PDB entry 9ITF | electron microscopy, 2.90 A resolution | chains A and B of the 3 polymer chains in the assembly

[Chain A]
Molecule: Phytochrome B
Source organism: Arabidopsis thaliana
UniProt: P14713 (PHYB_ARATH); numbering as in UniProt (aligned over 1-1172)
Chain sequence (1226 residues; row label = number of the first residue in the row; numbers below 1 keep their minus sign (Met-28 is residue -28)):
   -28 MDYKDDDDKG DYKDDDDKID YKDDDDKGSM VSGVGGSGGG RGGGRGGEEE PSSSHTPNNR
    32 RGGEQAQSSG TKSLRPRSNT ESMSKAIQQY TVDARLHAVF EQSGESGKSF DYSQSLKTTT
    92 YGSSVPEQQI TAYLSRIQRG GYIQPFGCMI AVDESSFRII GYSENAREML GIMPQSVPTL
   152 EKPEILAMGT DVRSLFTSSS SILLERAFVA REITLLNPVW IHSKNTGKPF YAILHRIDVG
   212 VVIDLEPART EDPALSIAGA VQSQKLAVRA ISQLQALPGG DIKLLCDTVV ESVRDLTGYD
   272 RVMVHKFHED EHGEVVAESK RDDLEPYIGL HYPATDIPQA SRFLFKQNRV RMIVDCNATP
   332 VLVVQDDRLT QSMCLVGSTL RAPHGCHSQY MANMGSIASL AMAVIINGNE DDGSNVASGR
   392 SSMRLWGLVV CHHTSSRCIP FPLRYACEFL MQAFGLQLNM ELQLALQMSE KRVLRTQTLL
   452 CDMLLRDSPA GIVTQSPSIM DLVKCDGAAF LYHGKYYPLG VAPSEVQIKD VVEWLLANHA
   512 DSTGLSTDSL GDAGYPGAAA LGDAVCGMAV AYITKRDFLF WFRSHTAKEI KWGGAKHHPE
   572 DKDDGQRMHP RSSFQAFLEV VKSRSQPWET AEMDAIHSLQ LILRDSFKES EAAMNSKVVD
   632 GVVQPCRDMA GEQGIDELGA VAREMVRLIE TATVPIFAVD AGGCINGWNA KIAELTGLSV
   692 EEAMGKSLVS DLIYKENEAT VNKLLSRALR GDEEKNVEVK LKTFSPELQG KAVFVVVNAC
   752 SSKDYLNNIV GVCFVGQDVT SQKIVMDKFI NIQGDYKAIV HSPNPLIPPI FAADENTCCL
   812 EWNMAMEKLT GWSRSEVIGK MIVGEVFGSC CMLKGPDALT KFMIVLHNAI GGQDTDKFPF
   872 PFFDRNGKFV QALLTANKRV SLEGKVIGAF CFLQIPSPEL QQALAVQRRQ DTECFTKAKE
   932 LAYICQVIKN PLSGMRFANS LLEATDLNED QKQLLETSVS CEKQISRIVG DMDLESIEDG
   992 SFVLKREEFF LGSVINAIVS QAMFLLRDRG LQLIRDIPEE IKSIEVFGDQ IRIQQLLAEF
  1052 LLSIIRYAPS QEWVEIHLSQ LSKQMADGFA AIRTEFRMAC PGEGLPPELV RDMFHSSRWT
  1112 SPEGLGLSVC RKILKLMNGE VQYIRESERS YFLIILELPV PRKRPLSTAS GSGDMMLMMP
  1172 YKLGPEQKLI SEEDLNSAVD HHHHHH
Not modelled in the structure: -28 to 54, 91-94, 143-156, 251, 337-338, 380-392, 455-460, 484-485, 512, 566-575, 616-1197
Covalent attachments: compound O6E linked to Cys357
Construct notes: initiating methionine (-28); expression tag (-27 to 0, 1173-1197); engineered mutation His276 (Tyr in P14713)
Ligand contacts: O6E (3-[5-[[(3R,4R)-3-ethyl-4-methyl-5-oxidanylidene-3,4-dihydropyrrol-2-yl]methyl]-2-[[5-[(4-ethyl-3-methyl-5-oxidanylidene-pyrrol-2-yl)methyl]-3-(3-hydroxy-3-oxopropyl)-4-methyl-1H-pyrrol-2-yl]methyl]-4-methyl-1H-pyrrol-3-yl]propanoic acid): Leu67, Phe71, Phe81, Tyr83, Met274, His276, Val286, Leu301, Tyr303, Thr306, Asp307, Ile308, Pro309, Ser312, Phe316, Arg322, Arg352, Pro354, His355, His358, Tyr361, Met365, Ser370, Ala372, Val401, His403, Met579, Pro581, Ser584
Reported in the primary citation:
  - binding site for O6E: His276, Tyr303, Cys357, Tyr361
  - conformationally variable residues (loop rearrangement): Glu560 to Arg595
  - mutagenesis - Q109A: decreased binding to PIF6

[Chain B]
Molecule: Transcription factor PIF6
Source organism: Arabidopsis thaliana
UniProt: Q8L5W7 (PIF6_ARATH); residue numbers follow UniProt; this construct covers 1-183
Chain sequence (241 residues; row label = number of the first residue in the row; numbers below 1 keep their minus sign (Met-26 is residue -26)):
   -26 MGSSHHHHHH SSGLVPRGSH SDEVDAHMMF LPTDYCCRLS DQEYMELVFE NGQILAKGQR
    34 SNVSLHNQRT KSIMDLYEAE YNEDFMKSII HGGGGAITNL GDTQVVPQSH VAAAHETNML
    94 ESNKHVDDSE TLKASSSKRM MVDYHNRKKI KFIPPDEQSV VADRSFKLGF DTSSVGFTED
   154 SEGSMYLSSS LDDESDDARP QVPARTRKAL ESAWSHPQFE KGGGSGGGSG GSAWSHPQFE
   214 K
Not modelled in the structure: -26 to 11, 33-41, 61-214
Construct notes: initiating methionine (-26); expression tag (-25 to 0, 184-214)

[How chain A and chain B interact]
Contacting residue pairs (37):
  Tyr61(A) with Leu20(B)
  Glu98(A) with Phe22(B)
  Ile101(A) with Phe22(B), hydrophobic
  Gln109(A) with Glu19(B); Leu20(B), hydrogen bond (side chain-backbone)
  Arg110(A) with Glu19(B), salt bridge
  Ser170(A) with Met59(B)
  Ile173(A) with Phe58(B), hydrophobic
  Leu174(A) with Phe58(B), hydrophobic
  Arg177(A) with Glu53(B), hydrogen bond (side chain-backbone); Asn55(B), hydrogen bond (side chain-backbone); Phe58(B)
  Ala181(A) with Glu53(B)
  Glu183(A) with Ser13(B); Asp14(B), hydrogen bond (backbone-backbone); Arg42(B), hydrogen bond (side chain-backbone)
  Ile184(A) with Leu12(B); Ser13(B); Asp14(B); Ile46(B), hydrophobic; Leu49(B), hydrophobic
  Thr185(A) with Asp14(B), hydrogen bond
  Leu186(A) with Ile46(B); Leu49(B); Tyr50(B); Glu53(B), hydrogen bond (backbone-side chain); Tyr54(B), hydrogen bond (backbone-side chain)
  Leu187(A) with Tyr54(B)
  His206(A) with Tyr17(B)
  Ile208(A) with Gln32(B)
  Asp209(A) with Gln32(B), hydrogen bond (backbone-side chain)
  Phe314(A) with Met18(B); Leu20(B), hydrophobic; Ala29(B), hydrophobic
  Gln318(A) with Tyr17(B); Met18(B), hydrogen bond (side chain-backbone)
  Cys345(A) with Glu19(B)
Interface residues without a listed pair, chain A (28 interface residues in all): Thr102, Leu105, Arg207, Ala311, Asn319, Val347, Gly348
Interface residues without a listed pair, chain B (21 interface residues in all): Val21, Ile27
Interface features reported in the paper:
  - hot spots on chain A (mutagenesis) - R110A, R177A, L237A: decreased binding to Transcription factor PIF6 (chain B)
  - hot spots on chain B (mutagenesis) - E19A, R42A, I46A: decreased binding to Phytochrome B (chain A)

[In short]
Chain A and chain B form an interface of 28 and 21 residues respectively; the contacts include 10 hydrogen
bonds and 1 salt bridge. Polar pairs include Arg110(A)-Glu19(B), Gln109(A)-Leu20(B) and Arg177(A)-Glu53(B).
From the paper: a binding site for O6E at His276(A), Tyr303(A) and Cys357(A) among others; R110A, R177A and
L237A of chain A reduce binding to Transcription factor PIF6 (chain B); 7 substitutions were tested in all.
Here chain A is Phytochrome B and chain B is Transcription factor PIF6, both from Arabidopsis thaliana. Entry
9ITF (Cryo-EM structure of full-length phyB(Y276H)-PIF6beta complex) was determined by electron microscopy
(same publication as 9IRK and 9JLB).
